PDB entry 6V18 | X-ray diffraction, 2.35 A resolution | chains B and C of the 5 polymer chains in the assembly

[Chain B]
Molecule: HLA class II histocompatibility antigen, DRB1-4 beta chain
From: Homo sapiens
UniProtKB: P13760 (2B14_HUMAN); residues 1-190 here correspond to UniProt positions 30-219 (UniProt number = residue number + 29)
Sequence (198 residues; each row starts with the number of its first residue):
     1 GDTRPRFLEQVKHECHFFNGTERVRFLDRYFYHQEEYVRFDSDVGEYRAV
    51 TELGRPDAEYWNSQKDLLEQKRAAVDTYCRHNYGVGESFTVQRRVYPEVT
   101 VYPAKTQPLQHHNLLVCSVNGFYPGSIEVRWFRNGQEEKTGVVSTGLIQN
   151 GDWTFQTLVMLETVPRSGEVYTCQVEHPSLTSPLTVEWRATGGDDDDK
Unresolved in the structure: 1, 106-114, 189-198
Disulfides: Cys-15/Cys-79, Cys-117/Cys-173
Covalently attached groups: N-acetylglucosamine (NAG) linked to Asn-19
Construct notes: expression tag (191-198)

[Chain C]
Molecule: Fibrinogen beta
Sequence (13 residues; each row starts with the number of its first residue):
    69 GGYRARPAKAAAT
Modified / non-standard residues: Arg-74 (citrulline; CIR)

[Chain B / chain C interface]
Pairs across the interface (29; chain B residue first):
  His-13(B) with Arg-74(C)
  Phe-26(B) with Arg-74(C)
  Tyr-30(B) with Ala-76(C); Lys-77(C), hydrogen bond (side chain-backbone)
  Tyr-47(B) with Lys-77(C)
  Pro-56(B) with Ala-80(C)
  Asp-57(B) with Ala-79(C); Ala-80(C), hydrogen bond (side chain-backbone)
  Tyr-60(B) with Ala-78(C); Ala-80(C), hydrophobic
  Trp-61(B) with Lys-77(C); Ala-78(C), hydrogen bond (side chain-backbone)
  Gln-64(B) with Lys-77(C), hydrogen bond
  Leu-67(B) with Lys-77(C)
  Gln-70(B) with Arg-74(C)
  Lys-71(B) with Arg-74(C)
  Ala-74(B) with Arg-74(C)
  Thr-77(B) with Arg-72(C), hydrogen bond (backbone-side chain)
  Tyr-78(B) with Arg-72(C); Arg-74(C)
  His-81(B) with Gly-70(C), hydrogen bond (side chain-backbone); Arg-72(C), hydrogen bond
  Asn-82(B) with Tyr-71(C); Arg-72(C), hydrogen bond (side chain-backbone)
  Val-85(B) with Gly-69(C); Gly-70(C); Tyr-71(C), hydrophobic
  Gly-86(B) with Tyr-71(C)
  Phe-89(B) with Tyr-71(C)
Other interface residues (no listed pair), chain B (21 interface residues in all): Asp-28
Other interface residues (no listed pair), chain C (12 interface residues in all): Ala-73, Pro-75

[Overview]
Chain B and chain C form an interface of 21 and 12 residues respectively, with 8 hydrogen bonds. Among the
polar pairs are Tyr-30(B)/Lys-77(C), Asp-57(B)/Ala-80(C) and Trp-61(B)/Ala-78(C). N-acetylglucosamine is
covalently linked to Asn-19(B).
Here chain B is HLA class II histocompatibility antigen, DRB1-4 beta chain (Homo sapiens) and chain C is
Fibrinogen beta. Entry 6V18 (immune receptor complex) was determined by X-ray diffraction, deposited together
with 6V0Y, 6V13, 6V15, 6V19 and 6V1A.
